PDB entry 2WD7 | X-ray diffraction, 1.90 A resolution | chains A and B of the 4 polymer chains in the assembly

== Chain A ==
Name: Pteridine reductase
Source organism: Trypanosoma brucei brucei
Notes: EC 1.5.1.33
UniProt: O76290 (O76290_TRYBB); residue numbers follow UniProt; this construct covers 1-268
Chain sequence (268 residues; numbered 1 to 268; the number before each row is that of its first residue):
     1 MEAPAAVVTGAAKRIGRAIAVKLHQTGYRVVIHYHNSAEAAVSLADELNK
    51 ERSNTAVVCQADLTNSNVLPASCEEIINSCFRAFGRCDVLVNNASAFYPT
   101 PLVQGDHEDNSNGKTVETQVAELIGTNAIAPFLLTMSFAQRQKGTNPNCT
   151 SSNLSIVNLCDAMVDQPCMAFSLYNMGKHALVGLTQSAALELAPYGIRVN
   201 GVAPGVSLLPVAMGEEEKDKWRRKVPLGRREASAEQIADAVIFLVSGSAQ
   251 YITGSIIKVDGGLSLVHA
Not modelled in the structure: 1, 104-112, 143-151
Small-molecule neighbours:
  - NADP (NAP; NADP nicotinamide-adenine-dinucleotide phosphate): Gly10, Lys13, Arg14, Ile15, Gly16, His33, Tyr34, His35, Asn36, Ser37, Ala61, Asp62, Leu63, Thr64, Asn93, Ala94, Ser95, Ala96, Thr126, Leu159, Cys160, Asp161, Tyr174, Lys178, Pro204, Gly205, Val206, Ser207, Leu208
  - 6-chloro-1H-benzimidazol-2-amine (VGD): Arg14, Ser95, Phe97, Asp161, Tyr174, Gly205, Leu208, Leu209, Pro210
From the paper describing this entry:
  - binding site for 6-chloro-1H-benzimidazol-2-amine: Leu209, Pro210

== Chain B ==
Name: Pteridine reductase
Source organism: Trypanosoma brucei brucei
Notes: EC 1.5.1.33
UniProt: O76290 (O76290_TRYBB); residues 1-268 here = UniProt positions 1-268
Chain sequence (268 residues; row label = number of the first residue in the row):
     1 MEAPAAVVTGAAKRIGRAIAVKLHQTGYRVVIHYHNSAEAAVSLADELNK
    51 ERSNTAVVCQADLTNSNVLPASCEEIINSCFRAFGRCDVLVNNASAFYPT
   101 PLVQGDHEDNSNGKTVETQVAELIGTNAIAPFLLTMSFAQRQKGTNPNCT
   151 SSNLSIVNLCDAMVDQPCMAFSLYNMGKHALVGLTQSAALELAPYGIRVN
   201 GVAPGVSLLPVAMGEEEKDKWRRKVPLGRREASAEQIADAVIFLVSGSAQ
   251 YITGSIIKVDGGLSLVHA
Not modelled in the structure: 1, 104-112, 143-152
Modified positions: Cys59 (s-oxy cysteine; CSX)
Small-molecule neighbours:
  - NADP (NAP; NADP nicotinamide-adenine-dinucleotide phosphate): Gly10, Arg14, Ile15, Gly16, His33, Tyr34, His35, Asn36, Ser37, Ala61, Asp62, Leu63, Thr64, Asn93, Ala94, Ser95, Ala96, Thr126, Asn127, Leu159, Cys160, Asp161, Tyr174, Lys178, Pro204, Gly205, Val206, Ser207, Leu208
  - 6-chloro-1H-benzimidazol-2-amine (VGD): Ser95, Phe97, Asp161, Tyr174, Gly205, Leu209, Pro210

== How chain A and chain B interact ==
Contacting residue pairs - 56 pairs, chain A then chain B:
  Gln186(A) - Leu265(B)
  Ala189(A) - Leu265(B)  hydrophobic
  Leu190(A) - Pro226(B)  hydrophobic
  Leu190(A) - Leu265(B)  hydrophobic
  Leu190(A) - Val266(B)  hydrophobic
  Ala193(A) - Pro226(B)
  Ala193(A) - Leu227(B)
  Arg198(A) - Leu227(B)
  Val206(A) - Tyr251(B)
  Val225(A) - Tyr251(B)
  Pro226(A) - Ala193(B)
  Leu227(A) - Ala193(B)
  Leu227(A) - Arg198(B)
  Leu227(A) - Gln250(B)
  Leu227(A) - Tyr251(B)  hydrophobic
  Arg230(A) - Tyr251(B)  hydrogen bond (backbone-side chain)
  Glu231(A) - Tyr251(B)
  Ala232(A) - Tyr251(B)  hydrogen bond (backbone-side chain)
  Gln236(A) - Tyr251(B)
  Asp239(A) - Ser248(B)
  Phe243(A) - Phe243(B)  hydrophobic
  Ser248(A) - Asp239(B)
  Gln250(A) - Leu227(B)
  Gln250(A) - Gln236(B)  hydrogen bond
  Tyr251(A) - Val206(B)
  Tyr251(A) - Val225(B)
  Tyr251(A) - Leu227(B)
  Tyr251(A) - Arg230(B)  hydrogen bond (side chain-backbone)
  Tyr251(A) - Glu231(B)
  Tyr251(A) - Ala232(B)  hydrogen bond (side chain-backbone)
  Tyr251(A) - Gln236(B)
  Tyr251(A) - Val259(B)
  Tyr251(A) - Asp260(B)
  Tyr251(A) - Gly261(B)  hydrogen bond (backbone-backbone)
  Ile252(A) - Lys258(B)
  Ile252(A) - Val259(B)  hydrophobic
  Thr253(A) - Asp260(B)
  Thr253(A) - Gly261(B)
  Thr253(A) - Gly262(B)
  Gly254(A) - Lys258(B)  hydrogen bond (backbone-side chain)
  Gly254(A) - Leu265(B)
  Ser255(A) - Lys258(B)  hydrogen bond (side chain-backbone)
  Ile257(A) - Ile257(B)  hydrophobic
  Lys258(A) - Ile252(B)
  Lys258(A) - Gly254(B)  hydrogen bond (side chain-backbone)
  Lys258(A) - Ser255(B)  hydrogen bond (backbone-side chain)
  Val259(A) - Tyr251(B)
  Val259(A) - Ile252(B)  hydrophobic
  Asp260(A) - Tyr251(B)
  Asp260(A) - Thr253(B)
  Gly261(A) - Tyr251(B)  hydrogen bond (backbone-backbone)
  Gly261(A) - Thr253(B)
  Gly262(A) - Thr253(B)
  Leu265(A) - Gln186(B)
  Leu265(A) - Ala189(B)  hydrophobic
  Val266(A) - Leu190(B)  hydrophobic
Other interface residues (no listed pair), chain A (33 interface residues in all): Pro194, Ala240, Gly247
Other interface residues (no listed pair), chain B (35 interface residues in all): Pro194, Gly196, Arg229, Ala240, Gly247

== Overview ==
The interface between chain A and chain B involves 33 residues on one side and 35 on the other, with 11
hydrogen bonds. Polar pairs include Arg230(A)-Tyr251(B), Ala232(A)-Tyr251(B) and Gln250(A)-Gln236(B). Bound to
chain A: NADP and 6-chloro-1H-benzimidazol-2-amine. Bound to chain B: NADP and
6-chloro-1H-benzimidazol-2-amine. From the paper: a binding site for 6-chloro-1H-benzimidazol-2-amine at
Leu209(A) and Pro210(A).
Here chain A is Pteridine reductase and chain B is Pteridine reductase, both from Trypanosoma brucei brucei.
Entry 2WD7 (Pteridine reductase 1 (PTR1) from trypanosoma brucei in complex with NADP and ddd00066750) was
determined by X-ray diffraction (same publication as 3GN1, 3GN2 and 2WD8).
